Entry 7M0A (X-ray diffraction, 1.83 A resolution); this record covers chains A and P of the 5 polymer chains in the assembly.

== Chain A ==
Name: DNA polymerase lambda
Source organism: Homo sapiens
Notes: EC 2.7.7.7, 4.2.99.-
Reference sequence: Q9UGP5 (DPOLL_HUMAN); residue numbers follow UniProt; this construct covers 234-575
Sequence (346 residues; row label = number of the first residue in the row):
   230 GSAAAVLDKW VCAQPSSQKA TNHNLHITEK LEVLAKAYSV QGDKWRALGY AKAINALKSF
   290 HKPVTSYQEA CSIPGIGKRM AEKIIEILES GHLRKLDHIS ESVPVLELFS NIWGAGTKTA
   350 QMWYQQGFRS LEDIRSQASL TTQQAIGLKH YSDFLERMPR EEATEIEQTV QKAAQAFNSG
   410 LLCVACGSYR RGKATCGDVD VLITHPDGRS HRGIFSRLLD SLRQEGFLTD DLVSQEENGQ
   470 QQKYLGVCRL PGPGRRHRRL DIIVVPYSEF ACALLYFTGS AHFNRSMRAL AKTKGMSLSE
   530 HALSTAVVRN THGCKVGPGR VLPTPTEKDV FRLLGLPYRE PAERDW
Disordered / not traced: 230-235, 538-547
Differences from the reference sequence: expression tag (230-233)
From the paper describing this entry:
  - mutagenesis - R538A, H541A, K544A: decreased catalytic activity on blunt-end DSB
  - mutagenesis - H541A/K544A: decreased catalytic activity on blunt end
  - mutagenesis - K544A: unchanged catalytic activity on complementary DSB

== Chain P ==
Molecule: 7-nt DNA strand
Sequence (7 nucleotides; each row starts with the number of its first residue):
     1 CAGTGCT

== Interface between chain A and chain P ==
Residue-residue contacts - 30 pairs, chain A then chain P:
  Ile341(A) - DG5(P)  phosphate contact
  Trp342(A) - DG5(P)  hydrogen bond to the phosphate
  Trp342(A) - DC6(P)  hydrogen bond to the phosphate
  Gly343(A) - DT4(P)  phosphate contact
  Gly343(A) - DG5(P)  hydrogen bond to the phosphate
  Ala344(A) - DT4(P)  phosphate contact
  Ala344(A) - DG5(P)  hydrogen bond to the phosphate
  Gly345(A) - DT4(P)  hydrogen bond to the phosphate
  Gly345(A) - DG5(P)  phosphate contact
  Thr346(A) - DT4(P)  hydrogen bond to the phosphate
  Lys347(A) - DG3(P)  phosphate contact
  Lys347(A) - DT4(P)  hydrogen bond to the phosphate
  Thr348(A) - DT4(P)  hydrogen bond to the phosphate
  Gly416(A) - DT7(P)  phosphate contact
  Arg420(A) - DT7(P)  hydrogen bond to the phosphate
  Asp427(A) - DT7(P)  phosphate contact
  Asp429(A) - DC6(P)  phosphate contact
  Asp429(A) - DT7(P)  phosphate contact
  Lys472(A) - DG5(P)  base contact
  Leu474(A) - DC6(P)  sugar contact
  Arg488(A) - DC6(P)  salt bridge to the phosphate
  Asp490(A) - DC6(P)  phosphate contact
  Tyr505(A) - DC6(P)  hydrogen bond to the base
  Tyr505(A) - DT7(P)  base contact
  Phe506(A) - DT7(P)  sugar contact
  Thr507(A) - DT7(P)  phosphate contact
  Gly508(A) - DT7(P)  phosphate contact
  Ser509(A) - DT7(P)  sugar contact
  Ala510(A) - DT7(P)  base contact
  Asn513(A) - DT7(P)  hydrogen bond to the base

== Overview ==
Chain A and chain P form an interface of 23 and 5 residues respectively; the contacts include 11 hydrogen
bonds and 1 salt bridge. Polar pairs include Tyr505(A)-DC6(P), Asn513(A)-DT7(P) and Trp342(A)-DG5(P). The
paper reports that R538A, H541A and K544A of chain A reduce catalytic activity on blunt-end DSB; H541A/K544A
of chain A reduce catalytic activity on blunt end.
Here chain A is DNA polymerase lambda (Homo sapiens) and chain P is a 7-nt DNA strand. Entry 7M0A (Incomplete
in crystallo incorporation by DNA Polymerase Lambda bound to blunt-ended DSB substrate and incoming dTTP) was
determined by X-ray diffraction (same publication as 7M07, 7M09, 7M0B, 7M0D and 7M0E).
